PDB entry 4A3C | X-ray diffraction, 3.50 A resolution | chains D and G of the 15 polymer chains in the assembly

== Chain D ==
Protein: DNA-directed RNA polymerase II subunit RPB4
Organism: Saccharomyces cerevisiae
UniProt: P20433 (RPB4_YEAST); residue numbers follow UniProt; this construct covers 1-221
Chain sequence (221 residues; numbered 1 to 221; the number before each row is that of its first residue):
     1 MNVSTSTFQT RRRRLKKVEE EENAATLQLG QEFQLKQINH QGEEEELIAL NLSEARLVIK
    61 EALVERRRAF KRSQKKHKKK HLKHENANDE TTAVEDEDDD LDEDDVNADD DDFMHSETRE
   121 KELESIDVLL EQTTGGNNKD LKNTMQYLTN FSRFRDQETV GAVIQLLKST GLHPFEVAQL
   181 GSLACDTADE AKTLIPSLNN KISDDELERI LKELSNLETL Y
Unresolved in the structure: 1-2, 77-117
UniProt features mapped onto this chain:
  - modified residue: M1 (N-acetylmethionine), T91 (Phosphothreonine), T92 (Phosphothreonine)

== Chain G ==
Protein: RPB7, DNA-directed RNA polymerase II subunit RPB7
Organism: Saccharomyces cerevisiae
UniProt: P34087 (RPB7_YEAST); residue numbers follow UniProt; this construct covers 1-171
Chain sequence (171 residues; row label = number of the first residue in the row):
     1 MFFIKDLSLN ITLHPSFFGP RMKQYLKTKL LEEVEGSCTG KFGYILCVLD YDNIDIQRGR
    61 ILPTDGSAEF NVKYRAVVFK PFKGEVVDGT VVSCSQHGFE VQVGPMKVFV TKHLMPQDLT
   121 FNAGSNPPSY QSSEDVITIK SRIRVKIEGC ISQVSSIHAI GSIKEDYLGA I
UniProt features mapped onto this chain:
  - mutagenesis: V108 to H113 (Lowers nucleic-acid binding of RPB4-RPB7 by 10-fold; no effect on association with Pol II core complex; abolishes transcriptional activity of Pol II), I151 to H158 (No effect on nucleic-acid binding of RPB4-RPB7 and on association with Pol II core complex; abolishes transcriptional activity of Pol II)

== Interface between chain D and chain G ==
Pairs across the interface (106):
  V3(D) - L9(G)
  V3(D) - N10(G)
  V3(D) - E33(G)
  S4(D) - L9(G)
  T5(D) - L7(G)
  T5(D) - S8(G)
  T5(D) - L9(G)
  T5(D) - V34(G)
  T5(D) - F42(G)
  T5(D) - Y74(G)
  S6(D) - L7(G)
  S6(D) - S8(G)  hydrogen bond (backbone-backbone)
  T7(D) - K5(G)
  T7(D) - D6(G)
  T7(D) - L7(G)
  T7(D) - F42(G)
  F8(D) - K5(G)
  F8(D) - D6(G)
  N23(D) - K80(G)
  N23(D) - F82(G)
  N23(D) - K83(G)
  A24(D) - K83(G)
  A25(D) - K83(G)  hydrogen bond (backbone-backbone)
  L29(D) - F82(G)  hydrophobic
  G30(D) - F82(G)
  E32(D) - K5(G)  salt bridge
  E32(D) - K41(G)  salt bridge
  E32(D) - F42(G)
  F33(D) - F3(G)  hydrophobic
  F33(D) - K5(G)
  F33(D) - K41(G)
  F33(D) - F42(G)
  F33(D) - V78(G)  hydrophobic
  F33(D) - K80(G)
  Q37(D) - K5(G)
  N39(D) - D6(G)
  H40(D) - D6(G)  salt bridge
  H40(D) - K73(G)  hydrogen bond
  E45(D) - R75(G)  salt bridge
  L47(D) - F3(G)  hydrophobic
  I48(D) - F2(G)
  I48(D) - F3(G)
  I48(D) - I4(G)  hydrogen bond (backbone-backbone)
  A49(D) - M1(G)
  A49(D) - F2(G)
  L50(D) - M1(G)  hydrogen bond (backbone-backbone)
  L50(D) - F2(G)  hydrogen bond (backbone-backbone)
  L50(D) - I4(G)  hydrophobic
  V58(D) - L49(G)  hydrophobic
  V58(D) - V77(G)  hydrophobic
  I59(D) - C47(G)  hydrophobic
  I59(D) - V77(G)  hydrophobic
  A62(D) - C47(G)  hydrophobic
  A62(D) - L49(G)  hydrophobic
  E65(D) - D52(G)
  R66(D) - L31(G)
  R66(D) - E35(G)  salt bridge
  R66(D) - V48(G)  hydrogen bond (side chain-backbone)
  R66(D) - Y51(G)
  A69(D) - D52(G)
  F70(D) - Y51(G)  hydrophobic
  R72(D) - D52(G)  salt bridge
  S73(D) - R21(G)  hydrogen bond (backbone-side chain)
  S73(D) - Q24(G)
  K76(D) - R21(G)  hydrogen bond (backbone-side chain)
  T134(D) - E35(G)
  N138(D) - E35(G)
  N138(D) - G36(G)
  N138(D) - L46(G)  hydrogen bond (side chain-backbone)
  D140(D) - G36(G)
  D140(D) - Y44(G)
  L141(D) - L46(G)
  L141(D) - C47(G)  hydrophobic
  N143(D) - G104(G)
  T144(D) - F2(G)
  T144(D) - L46(G)
  T144(D) - G104(G)
  T144(D) - P105(G)
  Y147(D) - D88(G)  hydrogen bond (side chain-backbone)
  Y147(D) - V103(G)
  Y147(D) - G104(G)
  L148(D) - F2(G)  hydrophobic
  N150(D) - R142(G)  hydrogen bond (backbone-side chain)
  F151(D) - D88(G)
  F151(D) - G89(G)
  F151(D) - T90(G)
  F151(D) - R142(G)
  F175(D) - M1(G)
  F175(D) - E85(G)
  A178(D) - M1(G)
  Q179(D) - E85(G)
  Q179(D) - V86(G)  hydrogen bond (side chain-backbone)
  L183(D) - V86(G)
  L183(D) - D88(G)
  L183(D) - R144(G)
  A184(D) - R144(G)  hydrogen bond (backbone-side chain)
  T187(D) - Y167(G)
  D189(D) - Y167(G)  hydrogen bond
  E190(D) - R144(G)  salt bridge
  E190(D) - Y167(G)
  T193(D) - D166(G)
  T193(D) - Y167(G)
  L194(D) - V86(G)
  L194(D) - R144(G)
  L194(D) - Y167(G)
  L194(D) - L168(G)  hydrophobic
Other interface residues (no listed pair), chain D (57 interface residues in all): Q9, I38, L52, A55, L63, S182
Other interface residues (no listed pair), chain G (50 interface residues in all): T39, G84, Q102

== Summary ==
The interface between chain D and chain G involves 57 residues on one side and 50 on the other; the contacts
include 15 hydrogen bonds and 7 salt bridges. Polar pairs include E32(D)-K5(G), E32(D)-K41(G) and
H40(D)-D6(G). UniProt lists 14 mutagenesis sites on chain G.
Chain D is DNA-directed RNA polymerase II subunit RPB4 and chain G is RPB7, DNA-directed RNA polymerase II
subunit RPB7, both from Saccharomyces cerevisiae; the structure, RNA Polymerase II initial transcribing
complex with a 5nt DNA-RNA hybrid, was determined by X-ray diffraction, deposited together with 4A3B, 4A3D,
4A3E, 4A3F, 4A3G, 4A3I and 4 further entries.
